3MPS - chains A and B; structure by X-ray diffraction, 2.00 A resolution.

Chain A (and B):
Name: Rubrerythrin
From: Pyrococcus furiosus
Notes: chain B of this document is another copy of the same molecule, construct and numbering; everything in this record applies to it too
UniProt: Q9UWP7 (Q9UWP7_PYRFU); residues 2-171 here = UniProt positions 2-171
Amino-acid sequence (170 residues; each row starts with the number of its first residue):
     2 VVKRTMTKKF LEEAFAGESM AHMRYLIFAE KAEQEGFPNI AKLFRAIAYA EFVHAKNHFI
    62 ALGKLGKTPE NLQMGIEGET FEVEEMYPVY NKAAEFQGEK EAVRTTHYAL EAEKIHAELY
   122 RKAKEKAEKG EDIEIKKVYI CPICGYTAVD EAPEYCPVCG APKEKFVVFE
Metal / ion sites: mu-oxo-diiron Fe site 1: E19, E52 (shared with E80(B), E83(B), E114(B), H117(B) of chain B); mu-oxo-diiron Fe site 2: E80, E83, E114, H117 (shared with E19(B), E52(B) of chain B); Fe ion: C142, C145, C157, C160
Residues lining bound ligands:
  - mu-oxo-diiron (FEO), molecule 1: E19, Y26, I48, E52, H55
  - mu-oxo-diiron (FEO), molecule 2: E80, E83, Y88, E114, H117

Chain A / chain B interface:
Residue-residue contacts (210):
  V2(A) - E102(B)  hydrogen bond (backbone-side chain)
  V3(A) - E100(B)
  V3(A) - A103(B)  hydrophobic
  K4(A) - E100(B)  hydrogen bond (backbone-side chain)
  R5(A) - Q98(B)
  R5(A) - E100(B)  hydrogen bond (backbone-side chain)
  M7(A) - Q98(B)
  T8(A) - A94(B)
  T8(A) - A95(B)
  T8(A) - Q98(B)  hydrogen bond
  T8(A) - E100(B)
  T8(A) - A103(B)
  F11(A) - Y91(B)
  F11(A) - A94(B)  hydrophobic
  L12(A) - T106(B)
  E14(A) - Y91(B)
  F16(A) - M21(B)  hydrophobic
  F16(A) - M24(B)  hydrophobic
  F16(A) - R25(B)
  A17(A) - M21(B)  hydrophobic
  E19(A) - E83(B)
  E19(A) - Y88(B)  hydrogen bond
  E19(A) - E114(B)
  S20(A) - S20(B)
  S20(A) - M21(B)
  S20(A) - M24(B)
  M21(A) - F16(B)  hydrophobic
  M21(A) - A17(B)  hydrophobic
  M21(A) - S20(B)
  H23(A) - H23(B)  hydrogen bond
  H23(A) - M24(B)
  H23(A) - L27(B)
  M24(A) - F16(B)  hydrophobic
  M24(A) - S20(B)
  M24(A) - H23(B)
  M24(A) - F53(B)  hydrophobic
  M24(A) - A56(B)  hydrophobic
  R25(A) - F60(B)
  Y26(A) - G76(B)
  Y26(A) - E80(B)  hydrogen bond
  Y26(A) - Y121(B)
  L27(A) - H23(B)
  I28(A) - F53(B)  hydrophobic
  I28(A) - K57(B)
  I28(A) - L66(B)  hydrophobic
  F29(A) - F60(B)  hydrophobic
  F29(A) - N72(B)
  F29(A) - M75(B)  hydrophobic
  E31(A) - F53(B)
  E31(A) - K57(B)  salt bridge
  K32(A) - L66(B)
  K32(A) - G67(B)
  K32(A) - N72(B)
  A33(A) - T69(B)
  E36(A) - K68(B)
  E36(A) - T69(B)  hydrogen bond
  F38(A) - T69(B)
  F38(A) - G131(B)
  F38(A) - E132(B)
  F38(A) - D133(B)
  P39(A) - D133(B)
  N40(A) - D133(B)  hydrogen bond (backbone-side chain)
  N40(A) - I134(B)  hydrogen bond (side chain-backbone)
  N40(A) - I136(B)
  I41(A) - T69(B)
  I41(A) - A124(B)
  I41(A) - A128(B)  hydrophobic
  I41(A) - D133(B)  hydrogen bond (backbone-side chain)
  I41(A) - I134(B)
  K43(A) - I136(B)  hydrogen bond (side chain-backbone)
  K43(A) - K137(B)  hydrogen bond (side chain-backbone)
  K43(A) - F170(B)
  K43(A) - E171(B)
  L44(A) - L120(B)
  L44(A) - Y121(B)  hydrophobic
  L44(A) - A124(B)  hydrophobic
  L44(A) - I134(B)  hydrophobic
  L44(A) - I136(B)  hydrophobic
  F45(A) - L73(B)  hydrophobic
  F45(A) - Y121(B)
  R46(A) - F170(B)
  A47(A) - V139(B)  hydrophobic
  A47(A) - I141(B)
  A47(A) - F170(B)  hydrophobic
  I48(A) - E80(B)
  I48(A) - H117(B)
  I48(A) - Y121(B)
  Y50(A) - I141(B)  hydrophobic
  Y50(A) - P143(B)
  Y50(A) - V168(B)
  Y50(A) - F170(B)  hydrophobic
  A51(A) - H117(B)
  A51(A) - I141(B)  hydrophobic
  A51(A) - G146(B)
  A51(A) - T148(B)
  E52(A) - E80(B)
  E52(A) - E114(B)
  E52(A) - H117(B)  salt bridge
  F53(A) - M24(B)  hydrophobic
  F53(A) - L27(B)  hydrophobic
  F53(A) - I28(B)  hydrophobic
  F53(A) - E31(B)
  V54(A) - P143(B)
  V54(A) - I144(B)
  V54(A) - C145(B)
  V54(A) - G146(B)
  H55(A) - A110(B)
  H55(A) - A113(B)
  H55(A) - E114(B)  salt bridge
  H55(A) - C145(B)  hydrogen bond (side chain-backbone)
  A56(A) - M24(B)  hydrophobic
  K57(A) - I28(B)
  K57(A) - E31(B)  salt bridge
  N58(A) - T106(B)
  N58(A) - Y109(B)
  N58(A) - I144(B)  hydrogen bond (side chain-backbone)
  H59(A) - Y88(B)  hydrogen bond
  H59(A) - T106(B)  hydrogen bond
  F60(A) - R25(B)
  F60(A) - I28(B)  hydrophobic
  F60(A) - F29(B)  hydrophobic
  I61(A) - E102(B)
  A62(A) - E102(B)
  L66(A) - I28(B)  hydrophobic
  L66(A) - F29(B)  hydrophobic
  G67(A) - K32(B)
  K68(A) - E36(B)
  T69(A) - K32(B)
  T69(A) - A33(B)
  T69(A) - E36(B)  hydrogen bond
  T69(A) - F38(B)
  T69(A) - I41(B)
  N72(A) - F29(B)
  N72(A) - K32(B)
  L73(A) - I41(B)  hydrophobic
  L73(A) - F45(B)  hydrophobic
  M75(A) - F29(B)  hydrophobic
  G76(A) - Y26(B)
  E80(A) - Y26(B)  hydrogen bond
  E80(A) - I48(B)
  E80(A) - E52(B)
  E83(A) - E19(B)
  E83(A) - A22(B)
  Y88(A) - E19(B)  hydrogen bond
  Y88(A) - H59(B)  hydrogen bond
  Y91(A) - F11(B)
  Y91(A) - E14(B)  hydrogen bond
  A94(A) - T8(B)
  A94(A) - F11(B)  hydrophobic
  A95(A) - T8(B)
  Q98(A) - R5(B)
  Q98(A) - M7(B)
  Q98(A) - T8(B)  hydrogen bond
  E100(A) - V3(B)
  E100(A) - K4(B)  hydrogen bond (side chain-backbone)
  E100(A) - R5(B)  hydrogen bond (side chain-backbone)
  E100(A) - T8(B)
  E102(A) - V2(B)  hydrogen bond (side chain-backbone)
  E102(A) - V3(B)
  A103(A) - V3(B)  hydrophobic
  A103(A) - T8(B)
  A103(A) - L12(B)  hydrophobic
  T106(A) - N58(B)
  T106(A) - H59(B)  hydrogen bond
  Y109(A) - N58(B)
  A110(A) - H55(B)
  A113(A) - H55(B)
  E114(A) - E19(B)
  E114(A) - E52(B)
  E114(A) - H55(B)  salt bridge
  H117(A) - I48(B)
  H117(A) - A51(B)
  H117(A) - E52(B)  salt bridge
  L120(A) - L44(B)
  Y121(A) - Y26(B)
  Y121(A) - F45(B)
  Y121(A) - I48(B)
  A124(A) - I41(B)
  A128(A) - I41(B)  hydrophobic
  E132(A) - F38(B)
  D133(A) - F38(B)
  D133(A) - P39(B)
  D133(A) - N40(B)  hydrogen bond (side chain-backbone)
  D133(A) - I41(B)  hydrogen bond (side chain-backbone)
  I134(A) - N40(B)  hydrogen bond (backbone-side chain)
  I134(A) - I41(B)  hydrophobic
  I134(A) - L44(B)  hydrophobic
  I136(A) - N40(B)  hydrogen bond (backbone-side chain)
  I136(A) - K43(B)  hydrogen bond (backbone-side chain)
  K137(A) - K43(B)  hydrogen bond (backbone-side chain)
  V139(A) - A47(B)  hydrophobic
  I141(A) - A47(B)
  I141(A) - Y50(B)  hydrophobic
  I141(A) - A51(B)  hydrophobic
  C142(A) - V54(B)
  P143(A) - Y50(B)
  P143(A) - V54(B)
  I144(A) - V54(B)
  I144(A) - N58(B)  hydrogen bond (backbone-side chain)
  C145(A) - V54(B)
  C145(A) - H55(B)  hydrogen bond (backbone-side chain)
  G146(A) - A51(B)
  G146(A) - V54(B)
  T148(A) - A51(B)
  V168(A) - Y50(B)
  F170(A) - K43(B)
  F170(A) - R46(B)
  F170(A) - A47(B)  hydrophobic
  F170(A) - Y50(B)  hydrophobic
  E171(A) - K43(B)
Interface residues without a listed pair, chain A (100 interface residues in all): A15, A22, K65, M87, T107, G131, E135, V150
Interface residues without a listed pair, chain B (101 interface residues in all): A15, G18, G37, A62, K65, G79, M87, T107, E135, C142

Overview:
The interface between chain A and chain B involves 100 residues on one side and 101 on the other; the contacts
include 35 hydrogen bonds and 6 salt bridges. Polar contacts include E31(A)-K57(B), E52(A)-H117(B) and
H55(A)-E114(B). Ligands of chain A: mu-oxo-diiron.
Both chains are Rubrerythrin (Pyrococcus furiosus). Entry 3MPS (Peroxide Bound Oxidized Rubrerythrin from
Pyrococcus furiosus) was determined by X-ray diffraction (same publication as 3PWF, 3PZA and 3QVD).
